Entry 1T61 (X-ray diffraction, 1.50 A resolution); this record covers chains B and C of the 6 polymer chains in the assembly.

Chain B:
Name: Type IV Collagen
Source organism: Bos taurus
Notes: fragment: NC1 of alpha-1
Chain sequence (229 residues; each row starts with the number of its first residue):
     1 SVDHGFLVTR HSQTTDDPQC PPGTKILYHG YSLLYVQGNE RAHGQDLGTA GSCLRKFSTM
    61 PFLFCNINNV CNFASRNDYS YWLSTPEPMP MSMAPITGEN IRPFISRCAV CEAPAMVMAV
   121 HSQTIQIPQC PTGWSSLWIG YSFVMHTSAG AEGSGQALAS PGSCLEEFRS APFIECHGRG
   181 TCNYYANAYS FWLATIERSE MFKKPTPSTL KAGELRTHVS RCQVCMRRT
Unresolved in the structure: 1-5, 229
Disulfides: C20-C111, C53-C108, C65-C71, C130-C225, C164-C222, C176-C182
Metal / ion sites: K+ site 1: N66 (shared with Y187(C) of chain C; 1 residue of chain F); K+ site 2: A186 (shared with 1 residue of chain D; 2 residues of chain F); K+ site 3: Y189 (shared with 1 residue of chain A; 1 residue of chain D)

Chain C:
Name: Type IV Collagen
Source organism: Bos taurus
Notes: fragment: NC1 of alpha-2
UniProt: Q7SIB3 (CO4A2_BOVIN); numbering as in UniProt (aligned over 1-227)
Chain sequence (227 residues; row label = number of the first residue in the row):
     1 ISIGYLLVKH SQTDQEPMCP VGMNKLWSGY SLLYFEGQEK AHNQDLGLAG SCLARFSTMP
    61 FLYCNPGDVC YYASRNDKSY WLSTTAPLPM MPVAEEDIRP YISRCSVCEA PAVAIAVHSQ
   121 DVSIPHCPAG WRSLWIGYSF LMHTAAGDEG GGQSLVSPGS CLEDFRATPF IECNGARGTC
   181 HYYANKYSFW LTTIPEQSFQ GTPSADTLKA GLIRTHISRC QVCMKNL
Unresolved in the structure: 1-4, 227
Disulfides: C19-C108, C52-C105, C64-C70, C127-C223, C161-C220, C173-C180
Metal / ion sites: K+ site 1: Y63, N65 (shared with 1 residue of chain A; 1 residue of chain E); Ca2+: D148, E149; K+ site 2: A184 (shared with 1 residue of chain E; 1 residue of chain F); K+ site 3: Y187 (shared with N66(B) of chain B; 1 residue of chain F)

Interface between chain B and chain C:
Contacting residue pairs (109; chain B residue first):
  F6(B) with Y5(C); V113(C)
  Y31(B) with S198(C); F199(C)
  V36(B) with M142(C), hydrophobic
  G38(B) with M142(C); T144(C); F189(C)
  N39(B) with T144(C), hydrogen bond; Y187(C); F189(C)
  E40(B) with D148(C)
  R41(B) with M142(C); T144(C); D148(C); E149(C), salt bridge; G150(C), hydrogen bond (side chain-backbone); G151(C)
  H43(B) with L141(C), hydrogen bond (side chain-backbone); M142(C); G152(C); Q153(C), hydrogen bond (side chain-backbone)
  Q45(B) with L141(C); Q153(C); S154(C); L155(C)
  T49(B) with V156(C)
  A50(B) with V156(C), hydrophobic
  G51(B) with L155(C); V156(C)
  L54(B) with Q120(C)
  R55(B) with H118(C), hydrogen bond (side chain-backbone); Q120(C); P125(C); S198(C)
  K56(B) with S119(C); Q120(C), hydrogen bond (side chain-backbone); D121(C), salt bridge; I194(C), hydrogen bond (side chain-backbone); E196(C), hydrogen bond (side chain-backbone); Q197(C); S198(C)
  F57(B) with S198(C), hydrogen bond (backbone-backbone); F199(C), hydrophobic; Q200(C), hydrogen bond (backbone-backbone)
  S58(B) with I194(C); Q200(C), hydrogen bond; P203(C)
  T59(B) with Q200(C), hydrogen bond (backbone-backbone); G201(C); P203(C)
  P61(B) with L191(C); T192(C), hydrogen bond (backbone-backbone)
  F62(B) with L141(C), hydrophobic; F189(C), hydrophobic; W190(C); T192(C)
  L63(B) with S188(C); F189(C); W190(C), hydrogen bond (backbone-backbone); T192(C); H216(C); I217(C), hydrophobic
  F64(B) with Y187(C), hydrophobic; S188(C); F189(C), hydrophobic
  C65(B) with F165(C), hydrophobic; A167(C); Y187(C); S188(C), hydrogen bond (backbone-backbone)
  N66(B) with A167(C); T168(C); Y187(C)
  I67(B) with L88(C); T168(C); Y183(C); A184(C), hydrophobic
  N69(B) with A167(C); K209(C); A210(C), hydrogen bond (backbone-backbone); I213(C)
  V70(B) with T207(C); L208(C)
  C71(B) with T207(C); L208(C), hydrogen bond (backbone-backbone); I213(C), hydrophobic
  N72(B) with D206(C); T207(C), hydrogen bond
  F73(B) with T192(C); P203(C), hydrophobic; S204(C); A205(C); D206(C), hydrogen bond (backbone-backbone)
  A74(B) with P203(C), hydrophobic; A205(C)
  S75(B) with A205(C); D206(C)
  R76(B) with Y187(C), hydrogen bond
  G98(B) with F199(C); G201(C); T202(C)
  I101(B) with F199(C); G201(C)
  R102(B) with F199(C)
  E112(B) with W131(C), hydrogen bond; K225(C), salt bridge
  G178(B) with P203(C)
  G180(B) with G201(C); P203(C)
Other interface residues (no listed pair), chain B (44 interface residues in all): L7, L27, M60, D78, E99
Other interface residues (no listed pair), chain C (60 interface residues in all): A41, N43, I115, V117, H126, P128, H143, K186

In short:
44 residues of chain B face 60 of chain C across their interface; the contacts include 21 hydrogen bonds and 3
salt bridges. Polar pairs include R41(B)-E149(C), K56(B)-D121(C) and E112(B)-K225(C). The K+ site 1 is built
by Y63(C) and N65(C).
Chain B is Type IV Collagen and chain C is Type IV Collagen, both from Bos taurus; the structure, crystal
structure of collagen IV NC1 domain from placenta basement membrane, was determined by X-ray diffraction,
deposited together with 1T60.
